8X20 - chains A and E of the 3 polymer chains in the assembly; structure by X-ray diffraction, 2.70 A resolution.

Chain A:
Name: Pol protein (Fragment)
Organism: Human immunodeficiency virus 1
UniProt: D3XFN5 (D3XFN5_9HIV1); residues 1-555 here correspond to UniProt positions 100-654 (UniProt number = residue number + 99)
Sequence (557 residues; each row starts with the number of its first residue; numbers below 1 keep their minus sign (Met-1 is residue -1)):
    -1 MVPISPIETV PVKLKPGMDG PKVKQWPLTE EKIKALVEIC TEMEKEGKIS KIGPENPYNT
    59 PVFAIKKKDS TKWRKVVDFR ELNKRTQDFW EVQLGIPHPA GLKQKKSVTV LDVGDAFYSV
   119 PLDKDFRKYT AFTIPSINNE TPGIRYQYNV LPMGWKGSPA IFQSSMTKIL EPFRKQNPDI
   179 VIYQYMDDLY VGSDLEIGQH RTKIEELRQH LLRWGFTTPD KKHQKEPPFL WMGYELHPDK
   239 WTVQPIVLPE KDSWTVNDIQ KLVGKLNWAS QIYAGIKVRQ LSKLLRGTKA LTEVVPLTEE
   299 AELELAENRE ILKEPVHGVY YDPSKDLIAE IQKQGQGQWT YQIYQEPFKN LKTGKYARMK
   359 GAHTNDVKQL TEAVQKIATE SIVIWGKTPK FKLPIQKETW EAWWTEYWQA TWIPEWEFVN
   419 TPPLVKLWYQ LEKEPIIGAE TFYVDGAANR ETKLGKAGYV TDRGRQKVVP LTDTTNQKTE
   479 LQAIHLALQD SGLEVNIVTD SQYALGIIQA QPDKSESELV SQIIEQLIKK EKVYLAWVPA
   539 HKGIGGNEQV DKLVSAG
Not modelled in the structure: -1 to 0, 554-555
Construct notes: initiating methionine (-1); expression tag (0); engineered mutation Val74 (Leu173 in D3XFN5), Phe115 (Tyr214 in D3XFN5), Tyr116 (Phe215 in D3XFN5), Met151 (Gln250 in D3XFN5), Ser162 (Cys261 in D3XFN5), Ser280 (Cys379 in D3XFN5)
Ligand contacts: E-CFCP-triphosphate (XTE): Lys65, Asp67, Lys70, Arg72, Val74, Asp110, Val111, Gly112, Asp113, Ala114, Phe115, Met151, Gly152, Phe160, Met184, Asp185, Lys220
What the authors report for this chain:
  - binding site for E-CFCP-triphosphate: Ala114, Phe115
  - conformationally variable residues (side-chain flip): Met184
  - specificity-determining residues: Met151
  - mutagenesis - I63V/L74V: increased growth

Chain E:
Molecule: DNA/RNA
Sequence (38 nucleotides; row label = number of the first residue in the row; numbers below 1 keep their minus sign (DT-4 is residue -4)):
    -4 TAATCGCCCC CCTTCGGTGC TTTGCACCGA AGGGGGGC
Not modelled in the structure: -4 to -2
Modified / non-standard residues: OMC (o2'-methylycytidine-5'-monophosphate) at position 2; OMC (o2'-methylycytidine-5'-monophosphate) at position 4
Ligand contacts: E-CFCP-triphosphate (XTE): DC0, DG1, DC33

Chain A / chain E interface:
Contacting residue pairs (68):
  Trp24(A) - DT-1(E)  stacking on the base
  Phe61(A) - DT-1(E)  sugar contact
  Phe61(A) - DC0(E)  base contact
  Ile63(A) - DC0(E)  base contact
  Val74(A) - DC0(E)  base contact
  Val75(A) - DC0(E)  sugar contact
  Asp76(A) - DC0(E)  sugar contact
  Arg78(A) - DT-1(E)  hydrogen bond to the phosphate
  Arg78(A) - DC0(E)  salt bridge to the phosphate
  Arg78(A) - DG1(E)  phosphate contact
  Asn81(A) - DG1(E)  sugar contact
  Glu89(A) - OMC_2(E)  hydrogen bond to the sugar
  Glu89(A) - DC3(E)  phosphate contact
  Gln91(A) - OMC_2(E)  base contact
  Gln91(A) - DC3(E)  sugar contact
  Leu92(A) - OMC_4(E)  sugar contact
  Ile94(A) - DC3(E)  base contact
  Ile94(A) - OMC_4(E)  sugar contact
  Ile94(A) - DG31(E)  base contact
  Asp110(A) - DC33(E)  phosphate contact
  Gly152(A) - DC0(E)  base contact
  Gly152(A) - DG1(E)  sugar contact
  Lys154(A) - DG1(E)  phosphate contact
  Lys154(A) - OMC_2(E)  phosphate contact
  Pro157(A) - OMC_2(E)  sugar contact
  Gln161(A) - OMC_2(E)  base contact
  Tyr183(A) - DC3(E)  hydrogen bond to the base
  Tyr183(A) - DG32(E)  hydrogen bond to the base
  Tyr183(A) - DC33(E)  sugar contact
  Met184(A) - DC33(E)  sugar contact
  Asp185(A) - DC33(E)  phosphate contact
  Met230(A) - DG32(E)  sugar contact
  Met230(A) - DC33(E)  phosphate contact
  Gly231(A) - DG32(E)  phosphate contact
  Asn255(A) - DG28(E)  phosphate contact
  Asn255(A) - DG29(E)  hydrogen bond to the phosphate
  Gln258(A) - DG28(E)  sugar contact
  Gln258(A) - DG29(E)  sugar contact
  Lys259(A) - DG29(E)  phosphate contact
  Lys259(A) - DG30(E)  phosphate contact
  Gly262(A) - DG30(E)  sugar contact
  Lys263(A) - DG30(E)  sugar contact
  Lys263(A) - DG31(E)  salt bridge to the phosphate
  Asn265(A) - DC6(E)  phosphate contact
  Trp266(A) - DG31(E)  sugar contact
  Val276(A) - DC7(E)  phosphate contact
  Ser280(A) - DC7(E)  phosphate contact
  Ser280(A) - DT8(E)  phosphate contact
  Arg284(A) - DT8(E)  salt bridge to the phosphate
  Arg284(A) - DT9(E)  phosphate contact
  Gly285(A) - DT9(E)  hydrogen bond to the phosphate
  Leu289(A) - DG28(E)  phosphate contact
  Lys353(A) - DC6(E)  hydrogen bond to the phosphate
  Lys353(A) - DC7(E)  salt bridge to the phosphate
  Ala355(A) - DC7(E)  phosphate contact
  Gly359(A) - DC22(E)  phosphate contact
  Ala360(A) - DC22(E)  hydrogen bond to the phosphate
  His361(A) - DA21(E)  salt bridge to the phosphate
  Lys374(A) - DC6(E)  salt bridge to the phosphate
  Arg448(A) - DT18(E)  hydrogen bond to the base
  Thr473(A) - DG19(E)  hydrogen bond to the phosphate
  Thr473(A) - DC20(E)  hydrogen bond to the phosphate
  Gln475(A) - DT18(E)  hydrogen bond to the phosphate
  Gln475(A) - DC20(E)  sugar contact
  Lys476(A) - DC20(E)  phosphate contact
  Tyr501(A) - DC20(E)  hydrogen bond to the phosphate
  Tyr501(A) - DA21(E)  hydrogen bond to the phosphate
  Ile505(A) - DA21(E)  phosphate contact
Interface residues without a listed pair, chain A (56 interface residues in all): Pro25, Gly93, Met151, Trp153, Asp186, Gln242, Lys281, Leu283, Arg356, Asn474
Interface residues without a listed pair, chain E (23 interface residues in all): DC5, DT17

In short:
The interface between chain A and chain E involves 56 residues on one side and 23 on the other; the contacts
include 14 hydrogen bonds, 6 salt bridges and 1 aromatic stacking contact. Among the polar pairs are
Tyr183(A)-DC3(E), Tyr183(A)-DG32(E) and Arg448(A)-DT18(E). The paper reports a binding site for
E-CFCP-triphosphate at Ala114(A) and Phe115(A); I63V/L74V of chain A increase growth.
Chain A is Pol protein (Fragment) (Human immunodeficiency virus 1) and chain E is DNA/RNA; the structure,
HIV-1 reverse transcriptase mutant Q151M/Y115F/F116Y/L74V:DNA:E-CFCP-TP ternary complex, was determined by
X-ray diffraction (same publication as 8X1Z, 8X21 and 8X22).
